PDB entry 5K2M | X-ray diffraction, 2.18 A resolution | chains A and B of the 14 polymer chains in the assembly

== Chain A (and B) ==
Molecule: RimK-related lysine biosynthesis protein
From: Thermococcus kodakarensis (strain ATCC BAA-918 / JCM 12380 / KOD1)
Notes: chain B of this document is another copy of the same molecule, construct and numbering; everything in this record applies to it too
UniProt: Q5JFW0 (Q5JFW0_THEKO); residue numbers follow UniProt; this construct covers 1-273
Amino-acid sequence (273 residues; row label = number of the first residue in the row):
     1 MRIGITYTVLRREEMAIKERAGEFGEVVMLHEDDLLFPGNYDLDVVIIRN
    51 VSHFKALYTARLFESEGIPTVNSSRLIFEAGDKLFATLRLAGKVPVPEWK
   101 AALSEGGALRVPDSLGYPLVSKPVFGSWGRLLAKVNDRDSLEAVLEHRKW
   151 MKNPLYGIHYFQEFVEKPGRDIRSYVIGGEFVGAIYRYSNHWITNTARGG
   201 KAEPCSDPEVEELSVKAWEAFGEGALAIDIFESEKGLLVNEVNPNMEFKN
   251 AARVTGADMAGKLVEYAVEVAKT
Bound ions: Mg2+ site 1: Asp229, Glu241 (together with ADP, phosphate ion); Mg2+ site 2: Glu241, Asn243 (together with ADP, phosphate ion)
Ligand contacts: ADP (adenosine-5'-diphosphate): Lys83, Val120, Lys122, Gly126, Ser127, Trp128, Gly129, Arg130, Leu132, Gln162, Glu163, Phe164, Val165, Lys167, Asp171, Arg187, Trp192, Ile193, Thr194, Asn195, Asp229, Phe231, Asn240, Glu241, Asn243
Reported in the primary citation:
  - binding site for 2-aminohexanedioic acid: Arg187, Thr196, Ala197, Asn250, Ala251
  - specificity-determining residues: Thr196, Asn250, Ala251 (by similarity / conservation)
  - specificity-determining residues: Tyr175 (proposed by the authors, not directly observed)
  - mutagenesis - A251S: unchanged catalytic activity on AAA
  - mutagenesis - Y175F/A251S: increased catalytic activity on AAA
  - mutagenesis - N250G/A251F: abolished expression

== Interface between chain A and chain B ==
Contacting residue pairs (76):
  Glu32(A) - Ser104(B)
  Asp33(A) - Ser104(B)  hydrogen bond
  Asp33(A) - Gly106(B)
  Asp33(A) - Gly107(B)
  Asp33(A) - Arg110(B)  hydrogen bond (backbone-side chain)
  Asp34(A) - Arg110(B)
  Leu35(A) - Ala102(B)
  Leu35(A) - Leu103(B)
  Leu36(A) - Lys100(B)
  Leu36(A) - Ala101(B)
  Leu36(A) - Arg110(B)
  Leu36(A) - Val111(B)  hydrophobic
  Phe37(A) - Trp99(B)
  Phe37(A) - Lys100(B)
  Phe37(A) - Ala101(B)  hydrogen bond (backbone-backbone)
  Pro38(A) - Trp99(B)
  Pro38(A) - Lys100(B)  hydrogen bond (backbone-side chain)
  Phe54(A) - Pro154(B)  hydrophobic
  Phe54(A) - Leu155(B)  hydrophobic
  Phe54(A) - Ile158(B)
  Lys55(A) - Leu103(B)  hydrogen bond (side chain-backbone)
  Lys55(A) - Gly157(B)
  Lys55(A) - Ile158(B)
  Tyr58(A) - Asp82(B)  hydrogen bond
  Tyr58(A) - Leu84(B)  hydrophobic
  Tyr58(A) - Phe85(B)  hydrophobic
  Tyr58(A) - Val124(B)
  Tyr58(A) - Leu155(B)  hydrophobic
  Tyr58(A) - Ile158(B)  hydrophobic
  Thr59(A) - Leu103(B)
  Arg61(A) - Phe85(B)
  Arg61(A) - Leu88(B)
  Leu62(A) - Leu103(B)  hydrophobic
  Ser65(A) - Leu88(B)
  Asp82(A) - Tyr58(B)  hydrogen bond
  Leu84(A) - Tyr58(B)  hydrophobic
  Phe85(A) - Tyr58(B)  hydrophobic
  Phe85(A) - Arg61(B)
  Leu88(A) - Arg61(B)
  Leu88(A) - Leu62(B)  hydrophobic
  Leu88(A) - Ser65(B)
  Arg89(A) - Arg61(B)
  Trp99(A) - Phe37(B)
  Trp99(A) - Pro38(B)
  Lys100(A) - Leu36(B)
  Lys100(A) - Phe37(B)
  Lys100(A) - Pro38(B)  hydrogen bond (side chain-backbone)
  Ala101(A) - Leu35(B)
  Ala101(A) - Leu36(B)
  Ala101(A) - Phe37(B)  hydrogen bond (backbone-backbone)
  Ala102(A) - Leu35(B)
  Ala102(A) - Leu36(B)  hydrophobic
  Leu103(A) - Leu35(B)
  Leu103(A) - Lys55(B)  hydrogen bond (backbone-side chain)
  Leu103(A) - Thr59(B)
  Leu103(A) - Leu62(B)  hydrophobic
  Ser104(A) - Glu32(B)
  Ser104(A) - Asp33(B)  hydrogen bond
  Gly106(A) - Asp33(B)
  Gly107(A) - Asp33(B)
  Gly107(A) - Leu36(B)
  Arg110(A) - Asp33(B)  hydrogen bond (side chain-backbone)
  Arg110(A) - Asp34(B)
  Arg110(A) - Leu36(B)
  Val124(A) - Tyr58(B)
  Lys152(A) - Lys152(B)
  Asn153(A) - Asn153(B)  hydrogen bond
  Asn153(A) - Pro154(B)
  Pro154(A) - Phe54(B)  hydrophobic
  Pro154(A) - Asn153(B)
  Leu155(A) - Phe54(B)  hydrophobic
  Leu155(A) - Tyr58(B)  hydrophobic
  Gly157(A) - Lys55(B)
  Ile158(A) - Phe54(B)
  Ile158(A) - Lys55(B)
  Ile158(A) - Tyr58(B)  hydrophobic
Other interface residues (no listed pair), chain A (37 interface residues in all): Leu57, Val111
Other interface residues (no listed pair), chain B (36 interface residues in all): Leu57

== Summary ==
37 residues of chain A face 36 of chain B across their interface; the contacts include 13 hydrogen bonds.
Polar pairs include Asp33(A)-Ser104(B), Asp33(A)-Arg110(B) and Pro38(A)-Lys100(B). The paper reports a binding
site for 2-aminohexanedioic acid at Arg187(A), Thr196(A) and Ala197(A) among others; Y175F/A251S of chain A
increase catalytic activity on AAA; 3 substitutions were tested in all.
Both chains are RimK-related lysine biosynthesis protein (Thermococcus kodakarensis (strain ATCC BAA-918 / JCM
12380 / KOD1)). Entry 5K2M (Bifunctional LysX/ArgX from Thermococcus kodakarensis with LysW-gamma-AAA) was
determined by X-ray diffraction.
